Entry 1HU0 (X-ray diffraction, 2.35 A resolution); this record covers chains D and A of the 3 polymer chains in the assembly.

== Chain D ==
Molecule: 15-nt DNA strand
Sequence (15 nucleotides; row label = number of the first residue in the row):
     1 GGTAGACCTG GACGC

== Chain A ==
Protein: 8-oxoguanine DNA glycosylase 1
From: Homo sapiens
Notes: EC 3.2.2.-; fragment: core fragment (residues 12 to 327)
Reference sequence: O15527 (OGG1_HUMAN); residues 12-327 here = UniProt positions 12-327
Sequence (324 residues; row label = number of the first residue in the row):
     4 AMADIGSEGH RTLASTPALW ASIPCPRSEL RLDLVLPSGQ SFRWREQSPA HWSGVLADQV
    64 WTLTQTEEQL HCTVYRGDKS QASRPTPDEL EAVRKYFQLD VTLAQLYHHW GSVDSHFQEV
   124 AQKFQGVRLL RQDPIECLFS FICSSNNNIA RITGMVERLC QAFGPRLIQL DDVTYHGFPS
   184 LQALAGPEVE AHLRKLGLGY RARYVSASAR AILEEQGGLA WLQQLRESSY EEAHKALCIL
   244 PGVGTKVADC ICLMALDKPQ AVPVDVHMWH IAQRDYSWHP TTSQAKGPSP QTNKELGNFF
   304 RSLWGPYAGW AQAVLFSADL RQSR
Disordered / not traced: 4-8, 80-82, 326-327
Sequence notes: cloning artifact (4-11)
Swiss-Prot annotation at these positions:
  - active site: Lys249 (Schiff-base intermediate with DNA)
  - binding site (DNA): Asn149, Arg154, Arg204, His270, Gln287
  - binding site (8-oxoguanine): Pro266, Asp268, Gln315, Phe319
  - natural variant: Gly12 (G12E: Found in a kidney cancer sample), Arg46 (R46Q: Found in a clear cell renal cell carcinoma sample), Ala85 (A85S: Found in a lung cancer sample), Arg131 (R131Q: Found in a lung cancer sample), Arg154 (R154H: Found in a gastric cancer sample), Ser232 (S232T: Found in a kidney cancer sample)
  - mutagenesis: Lys249 (K249Q: Loss of activity), Asp268 (D268E/Q: No effect on activity; D268N: Decreases activity about 65-fold)
Residues lining bound ligands: 8-oxoguanine (OXG): Ser41, Gly42, Gln43, Phe45, Phe144, Ser147, Lys249, Cys253, Pro266, Asp268, Met271, Gln315, Phe319

== How chain D and chain A interact ==
Pairs across the interface - 16 pairs, chain D then chain A:
  DG2(D) - Gln287(A)  phosphate contact
  DG2(D) - Gln294(A)  phosphate contact
  DT3(D) - Gln287(A)  phosphate contact
  DT3(D) - Ala288(A)  phosphate contact
  DT3(D) - Pro293(A)  base contact
  DT3(D) - Gln294(A)  phosphate contact
  DC7(D) - Tyr203(A)  base contact
  DC8(D) - Asn149(A)  hydrogen bond to the base
  DC8(D) - Arg154(A)  hydrogen bond to the base
  DC8(D) - Arg197(A)  salt bridge to the phosphate
  DC8(D) - Leu201(A)  base contact
  DC8(D) - Gly202(A)  sugar contact
  DC8(D) - Tyr203(A)  hydrogen bond to the sugar
  DC8(D) - Arg204(A)  hydrogen bond to the base
  DT9(D) - Arg154(A)  hydrogen bond to the sugar
  DT9(D) - Gly200(A)  sugar contact
Other interface residues (no listed pair), chain D (6 interface residues in all): DG10
Other interface residues (no listed pair), chain A (15 interface residues in all): Asn150, Asn151, Ser292

== In short ==
6 residues of chain D face 15 of chain A across their interface, with 5 hydrogen bonds and 1 salt bridge.
Polar contacts include DC8(D)-Asn149(A), DC8(D)-Arg154(A) and DC8(D)-Arg204(A). Ligands of chain A:
8-oxoguanine.
Chain D is a 15-nt DNA strand and chain A is 8-oxoguanine DNA glycosylase 1 (Homo sapiens); the structure,
Crystal structure of an HOGG1-DNA borohydride trapped intermediate complex, was determined by X-ray
diffraction together with 1LWV, 1LWW and 1LWY from the same study.
